PDB entry 6DWN | X-ray diffraction, 3.00 A resolution | chain A

Chain A:
Name: Cytochrome P450 1A1
Source organism: Homo sapiens
Notes: EC 1.14.14.1
Reference sequence: P04798 (CP1A1_HUMAN); residues 35-512 here = UniProt positions 35-512
Sequence (491 residues; row label = number of the first residue in the row):
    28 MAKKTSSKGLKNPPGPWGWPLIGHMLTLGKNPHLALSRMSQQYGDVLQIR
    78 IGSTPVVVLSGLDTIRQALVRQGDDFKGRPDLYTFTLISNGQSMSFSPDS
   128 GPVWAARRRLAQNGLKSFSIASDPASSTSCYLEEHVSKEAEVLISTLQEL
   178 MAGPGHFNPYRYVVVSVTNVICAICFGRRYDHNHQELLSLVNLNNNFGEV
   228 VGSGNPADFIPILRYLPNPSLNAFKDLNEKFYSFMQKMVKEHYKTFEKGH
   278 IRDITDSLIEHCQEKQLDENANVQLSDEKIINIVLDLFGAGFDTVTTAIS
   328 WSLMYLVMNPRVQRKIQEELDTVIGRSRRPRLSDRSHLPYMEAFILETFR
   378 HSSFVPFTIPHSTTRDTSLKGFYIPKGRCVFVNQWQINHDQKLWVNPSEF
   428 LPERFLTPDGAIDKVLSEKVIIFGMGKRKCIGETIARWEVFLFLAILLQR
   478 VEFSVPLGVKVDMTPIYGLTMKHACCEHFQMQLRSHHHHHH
Unresolved in the structure: 28-36, 513-518
Differences from the reference sequence: expression tag (28-34, 513-518)
Swiss-Prot annotation at these positions:
  - binding site (substrate): F224
  - binding site (heme): C457
  - glycosylation: S67 (O-linked (GlcNAc) serine)
  - natural variant: M331 (M331I: In allele CYP1A1*6), I448 (I448N: In allele CYP1A1*8), T461 (T461N: In allele CYP1A1*4), I462 (I462V: In allele CYP1A1*2B and allele CYP1A1*2C), R464 (R464C: In allele CYP1A1*9; R464S: In allele CYP1A1*5), R477 (R477W: In allele CYP1A1*10), P492 (P492R: In allele CYP1A1*11)
Bound ions: heme Fe near C457 (its only coordinating residue here)
Ligand contacts:
  - erlotinib (AQ4; [6,7-bis(2-methoxy-ethoxy)quinazoline-4-yl]-(3-ethynylphenyl)amine): I115, S116, S122, F123, N222, N223, F224, G225, F251, L254, N255, F258, L312, D313, G316, A317, F319, D320, T321, I386, L496, K499
  - CPS (3-[(3-cholamidopropyl)dimethylammonio]-1-propanesulfonate): N117, Y259, M262, Q263, V266, K267, Y270, D304, E305, I308
  - heme (HEM): R106, M121, S122, W131, R135, L142, I198, L314, A317, G318, T321, V322, A325, F376, F381, V382, T385, I386, H388, Q411, I449, F450, G451, M452, R455, K456, C457, I458, G459, A463

Overview:
Ligands of chain A: heme, erlotinib and compound CPS. From UniProt: substrate-binding residue F224 and
heme-binding residue C457.
Chain A is Cytochrome P450 1A1 (Homo sapiens); the structure, Structure of Human Cytochrome P450 1A1 with
Erlotinib, was determined by X-ray diffraction together with 6DWM from the same study.
